Entry 8VAS (electron microscopy, 3.80 A resolution); this record covers chains D and G of the 9 polymer chains in the assembly.

[Chain D]
Protein: DNA polymerase III subunit tau
Source organism: Escherichia coli
Notes: EC 2.7.7.7
UniProtKB: P06710 (DPO3X_ECOLI); residues 1-373 here = UniProt positions 1-373
Sequence (376 residues; row label = number of the first residue in the row; numbers below 1 keep their minus sign (Gly-2 is residue -2)):
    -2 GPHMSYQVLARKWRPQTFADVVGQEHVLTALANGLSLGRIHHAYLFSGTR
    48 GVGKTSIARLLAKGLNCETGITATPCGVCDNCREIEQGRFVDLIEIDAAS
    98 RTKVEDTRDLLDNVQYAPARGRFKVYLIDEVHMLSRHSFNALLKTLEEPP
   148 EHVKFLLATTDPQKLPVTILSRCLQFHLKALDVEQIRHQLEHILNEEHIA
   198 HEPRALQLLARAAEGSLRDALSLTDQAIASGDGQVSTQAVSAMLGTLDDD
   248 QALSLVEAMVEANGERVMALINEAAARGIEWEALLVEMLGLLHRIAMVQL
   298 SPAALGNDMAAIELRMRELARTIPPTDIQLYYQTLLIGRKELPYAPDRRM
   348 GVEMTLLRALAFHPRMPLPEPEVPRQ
Disordered / not traced: 364-373
Differences from the reference sequence: expression tag (-2 to 0)
UniProt features mapped onto this chain:
  - binding site (ATP): Gly45 to Thr52
  - binding site (Zn(2+)): Cys64, Cys73, Cys76, Cys79
  - mutagenesis: Gly118 (G118D: In dnaX2016(Ts); present in both isoforms, unable to grow at 42 degrees Celsius)
Metal / ion sites: Mg2+: Thr52 (together with ADP); Zn2+: Cys64, Cys73, Cys76
Ligand contacts:
  - ADP / beryllium trifluoride, molecule 1: Ala7, Arg8, Trp10, Arg11, Pro12, Asp17, Val18, Val19, Gln21, Thr46, Arg47, Gly48, Val49, Gly50, Lys51, Thr52, Ser53, Glu127, Thr157, Gln186, Leu214, Arg215, Leu218
  - ADP / beryllium trifluoride, molecule 2: Glu144, Thr165, Arg169
What the authors report for this chain:
  - catalytic residues: Glu127 (citing earlier work)
  - mutagenesis - K141A: decreased catalytic activity

[Chain G]
Protein: Beta sliding clamp
Source organism: Escherichia coli
UniProtKB: P0A988 (DPO3B_ECOLI); residue numbers follow UniProt; this construct covers 1-366
Sequence (369 residues; row label = number of the first residue in the row; numbers below 1 keep their minus sign (Gly-2 is residue -2)):
    -2 GPHMKFTVEREHLLKPLQQVSGPLGGRPTLPILGNLLLQVADGTLSLTGT
    48 DLEMEMVARVALVQPHEPGATTVPARKFFDICRGLPEGAEIAVQLEGERM
    98 LVRSGRSRFSLSTLPAADFPNLDDWQSEVEFTLPQATMKRLIEATQFSMA
   148 HQDVRYYLNGMLFETEGEELRTVATDGHRLAVCSMPIGQSLPSHSVIVPR
   198 KGVIELMRMLDGGDNPLRVQIGSNNIRAHVGDFIFTSKLVDGRFPDYRRV
   248 LPKNPDKHLEAGCDLLKQAFARAAILSNEKFRGVRLYVSENQLKITANNP
   298 EQEEAEEILDVTYSGAEMEIGFNVSYVLDVLNALKCENVRMMLTDSVSSV
   348 QIEDAASQSAAYVVMPMRL
Disordered / not traced: -2 to 118
Differences from the reference sequence: expression tag (-2 to 0)
UniProt features mapped onto this chain:
  - binding site (DNA): Arg24, Arg73, Gln149, Tyr153, Tyr154
  - mutagenesis: Arg24 (R24A: Mild defect in DNA replication, impaired loading of clamp on DNA, polymerase speed is wild-type. More severe replication defect and very poor clamp loading; when associated with A-149), Gly66 (G66E: In dnaN159; a temperature- and UV-sensitive mutation, displays altered DNA polymerase usage, chronically induced SOS response; when associated with A-174), Ala133 (A133T: Reduction of synthesis of beta*, probably due to mutation of its promoter), Met135 (M135L: 3-fold reduction of synthesis of beta*, probably due to loss of its start codon), Met146 (M146L: No effect on synthesis of beta*), Gln149 (Q149A: Mild defect in DNA replication, impaired loading of clamp on DNA, polymerase speed is wild-type. More severe replication defect and very poor clamp loading; when associated with A-24), Tyr153 to Tyr154 (Very poor loading of clamp on DNA, polymerase speed is wild-type), Gly174 (G174A: In dnaN159; a temperature- and UV-sensitive mutation, displays altered DNA polymerase usage, chronically induced SOS response; when associated with A-66), Gln265 to Leu366 (In dnaN806; temperature sensitive), Ile272 to Leu273 (Monomeric in solution, binds very tightly to subunit delta (holA). The monomer binds tightly to linear and circular DNA. Cannot bind both Pol III and IV simultaneously)

[How chain D and chain G interact]
Pairs across the interface (30):
  Glu81(D) with Arg246(G), salt bridge
  Gly85(D) with Tyr154(G), hydrogen bond (backbone-side chain)
  Arg86(D) with Tyr154(G); Arg240(G); Phe241(G), hydrogen bond (side chain-backbone); Pro242(G); Asp243(G)
  Phe87(D) with Arg246(G)
  Val88(D) with Arg152(G), hydrogen bond (backbone-side chain); Pro242(G), hydrophobic; Arg246(G)
  Ile91(D) with Arg152(G)
  Glu92(D) with Val151(G)
  Arg98(D) with Val151(G)
  Asp106(D) with Gln149(G)
  Leu107(D) with Asp150(G); Val151(G), hydrophobic
  Asp109(D) with Phe278(G)
  Gln112(D) with Arg365(G)
  Tyr113(D) with His175(G); Asn320(G); Tyr323(G), hydrogen bond; Pro363(G); Met364(G), hydrophobic
  Ala114(D) with Val344(G); Pro363(G), hydrogen bond (backbone-backbone)
  Ala116(D) with Met362(G), hydrophobic
  Arg117(D) with Arg246(G)
  Glu148(D) with Leu366(G)
  His149(D) with Leu366(G)
Interface residues without a listed pair, chain D (21 interface residues in all): Asn78, Ile93, Pro115
Interface residues without a listed pair, chain G (22 interface residues in all): Gly174, Lys277

[In short]
21 residues of chain D and 22 residues of chain G are in contact; the contacts include 5 hydrogen bonds and 1
salt bridge. Polar pairs include Glu81(D)-Arg246(G), Gly85(D)-Tyr154(G) and Arg86(D)-Phe241(G). Ligands of
chain D: ADP / beryllium trifluoride. From the paper: the catalytic residue Glu127(D); K141A of chain D
reduces catalytic activity.
Here chain D is DNA polymerase III subunit tau and chain G is Beta sliding clamp, both from Escherichia coli.
Entry 8VAS (Structure of the E. coli clamp loader bound to the beta clamp in an Altered-Collar conformation)
was determined by electron microscopy, deposited together with 8VAL, 8VAM, 8VAN, 8VAP, 8VAQ, 8VAR and 8VAT.
